3BPO - chains B and C of the 3 polymer chains in the assembly; structure by X-ray diffraction, 3.00 A resolution.

Chain B:
Molecule: Interleukin-4 receptor alpha chain
Source organism: Homo sapiens
Notes: fragment: Extracellular domain, residues 27-227
UniProt: P24394 (IL4RA_HUMAN); residues 2-202 here correspond to UniProt positions 27-227 (UniProt number = residue number + 25)
Sequence (205 residues; each row starts with the number of its first residue; numbers below 1 keep their minus sign (Ala-2 is residue -2)):
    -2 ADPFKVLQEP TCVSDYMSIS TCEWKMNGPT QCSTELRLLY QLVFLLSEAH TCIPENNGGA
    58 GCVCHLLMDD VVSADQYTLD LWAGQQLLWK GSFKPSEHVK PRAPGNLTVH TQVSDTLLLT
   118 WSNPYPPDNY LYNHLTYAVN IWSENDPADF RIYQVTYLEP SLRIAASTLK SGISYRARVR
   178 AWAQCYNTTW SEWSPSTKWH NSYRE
Disordered / not traced: -2, 197-202
Disulfides: Cys9-Cys19, Cys29-Cys59, Cys49-Cys61
Covalently attached groups: N-acetylglucosamine (NAG) linked to Asn103, Asn184
Differences from the reference sequence: expression tag (-2 to 1); engineered mutation Gln28 (Asn53 in P24394), Gln73 (Asn98 in P24394), Gln109 (Asn134 in P24394), Gln151 (Asn176 in P24394)
UniProt features mapped onto this chain:
  - motif: Trp187 to Ser191 (WSXWS motif)
  - site: Tyr13 (Major IL4 binding determinant), Leu39 (Minor IL4 binding determinant), Phe41 (Minor IL4 binding determinant), Asp67 (Minor IL4 binding determinant), Val69 (Minor IL4 binding determinant), Asp72 (Major IL4 binding determinant), Tyr127 (Minor IL4 binding determinant), Tyr183 (Major IL4 binding determinant)
  - glycosylation (N-linked (GlcNAc...) asparagine): Asn103, Asn184

Chain C:
Molecule: Interleukin-13 receptor alpha-1 chain
Source organism: Homo sapiens
Notes: fragment: Extracellular domain, residues 29-342
UniProt: P78552 (I13R1_HUMAN); residues 29-342 here = UniProt positions 29-342
Sequence (314 residues; each row starts with the number of its first residue):
    29 TETQPPVTNL SVSVENLCTV IWTWNPPEGA SSNCSLWYFS HFGDKQDKKI APETRRSIEV
    89 PLNERICLQV GSQCSTNESE KPSILVEKCI SPPEGDPESA VTELQCIWHN LSYMKCSWLP
   149 GRNTSPDTNY TLYYWHRSLE KIHQCENIFR EGQYFGCSFD LTKVKDSSFE QHSVQIMVKD
   209 NAGKIKPSFN IVPLTSRVKP DPPHIKNLSF HNDDLYVQWE NPQNFISRCL FYEVEVNNSQ
   269 TETHNVFYVQ EAKCENPEFE RNVENTSCFM VPGVLPDTLN TVRIRVKTNK LCYEDDKLWS
   329 NWSQEMSIGK KRNS
Disordered / not traced: 29-31, 72-73, 103-111, 124, 151-153, 192-199, 267-268
Disulfides: Cys62-Cys102, Cys95-Cys117, Cys134-Cys144, Cys173-Cys185, Cys257-Cys320, Cys282-Cys296
UniProt features mapped onto this chain:
  - motif: Trp327 to Ser331 (WSXWS motif)
  - glycosylation (N-linked (GlcNAc...) asparagine): Asn37, Asn61, Asn105, Asn138, Asn157, Asn235, Asn265, Asn293, Asn329, Asn341

How chain B and chain C interact:
Contacting residue pairs (16):
  Asn130(B) - Gln278(C)
  Arg148(B) - Asp241(C)
  Tyr150(B) - Gly301(C)
  Gln151(B) - Met298(C)
  Gln151(B) - Pro300(C)
  Thr153(B) - Val277(C)
  Tyr154(B) - Phe275(C)  hydrophobic
  Tyr154(B) - Tyr276(C)
  Tyr154(B) - Phe297(C)  hydrophobic
  Leu155(B) - Phe259(C)  hydrophobic
  Leu155(B) - Tyr276(C)  hydrogen bond (backbone-backbone)
  Leu155(B) - Gln278(C)
  Arg160(B) - Asn273(C)
  Arg160(B) - Gly301(C)
  Ala162(B) - Leu303(C)  hydrophobic
  Ser164(B) - Leu303(C)
Interface residues without a listed pair, chain B (13 interface residues in all): Leu159, Ile161, Gln181
Interface residues without a listed pair, chain C (15 interface residues in all): Asn240, Thr271, Glu279
From the paper, about this interface:
  - interface residues, chain C: Phe297(C), Pro300(C)

Summary:
Chain B and chain C form an interface of 13 and 15 residues respectively; the contacts include 1 hydrogen
bond. The hydrogen-bonded pair Leu155(B)-Tyr276(C) is a backbone contact. N-acetylglucosamine is covalently
linked to Asn103(B) and Asn184(B). The paper reports interface residues Phe297(C) and Pro300(C).
Here chain B is Interleukin-4 receptor alpha chain and chain C is Interleukin-13 receptor alpha-1 chain, both
from Homo sapiens. Entry 3BPO (Crystal structure of the IL13-IL4R-IL13Ra ternary complex) was determined by
X-ray diffraction (same publication as 3BPL and 3BPN).
